8Q3X - chains GGG and III of the 11 polymer chains in the assembly; structure by X-ray diffraction, 2.30 A resolution.

# Chain GGG
Molecule: Histone H2A type 1-B/E
From: Homo sapiens
Reference sequence: P04908 (H2A1B_HUMAN); residues 13-119 here correspond to UniProt positions 14-120 (UniProt number = residue number + 1)
Chain sequence (107 residues; numbered 13 to 119; the number before each row is that of its first residue):
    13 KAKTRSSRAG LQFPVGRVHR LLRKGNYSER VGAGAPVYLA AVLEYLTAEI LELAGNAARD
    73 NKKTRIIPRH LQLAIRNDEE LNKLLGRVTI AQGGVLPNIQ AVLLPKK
Swiss-Prot annotation at these positions:
  - modified residue: Lys13 (N6-(beta-hydroxybutyryl)lysine), Lys36 (N6-(2-hydroxyisobutyryl)lysine), Lys74 (N6-(2-hydroxyisobutyryl)lysine), Lys75 (N6-(2-hydroxyisobutyryl)lysine), Lys95 (N6-(2-hydroxyisobutyryl)lysine), Gln104 (N5-methylglutamine), Lys118 (N6-(2-hydroxyisobutyryl)lysine), Lys119 (N6-crotonyllysine)
  - cross-link (Glycyl lysine isopeptide (Lys-Gly)): Lys13 (interchain with G-Cter in ubiquitin), Lys15 (interchain with G-Cter in ubiquitin), Lys119 (interchain with G-Cter in ubiquitin)

# Chain III
Molecule: 145-nt DNA strand
From: Homo sapiens
Sequence (145 nucleotides; each row starts with the number of its first residue; numbers below 1 keep their minus sign (DA-72 is residue -72)):
   -72 ATCAATATCC ACCTGCAGAT ACTACCAAAA GTGTATTTGG AAACTGCTCC ATCAAAAGGC
   -12 ATGTTCAGCT GAATCAGCTG AACATGCCTT TTGATGGAGC AGTTTCCAAA TACACTTTTG
    48 GTAGTATCTG CAGGTGGATA TTGAT

# Chain GGG / chain III interface
Contacting residue pairs - 16 pairs, chain GGG then chain III:
  Thr16(GGG) - DG47(III)  sugar contact
  Arg29(GGG) - DG48(III)  hydrogen bond to the phosphate
  Arg29(GGG) - DT49(III)  salt bridge to the phosphate
  Arg35(GGG) - DA39(III)  salt bridge to the phosphate
  Arg42(GGG) - DT38(III)  hydrogen bond to the sugar
  Arg42(GGG) - DA39(III)  phosphate contact
  Val43(GGG) - DT38(III)  sugar contact
  Val43(GGG) - DA39(III)  hydrogen bond to the phosphate
  Gly44(GGG) - DT38(III)  phosphate contact
  Ala45(GGG) - DT38(III)  hydrogen bond to the phosphate
  Lys75(GGG) - DC58(III)  phosphate contact
  Lys75(GGG) - DA59(III)  salt bridge to the phosphate
  Thr76(GGG) - DG57(III)  hydrogen bond to the phosphate
  Thr76(GGG) - DC58(III)  hydrogen bond to the phosphate
  Arg77(GGG) - DG57(III)  hydrogen bond to the sugar
  Arg77(GGG) - DC58(III)  hydrogen bond to the phosphate
Also at the interface, not in a pair above, chain GGG (14 interface residues in all): Ala14, Pro26, His31, Glu41
Also at the interface, not in a pair above, chain III (10 interface residues in all): DA37, DT45

# In short
14 residues of chain GGG and 10 residues of chain III are in contact; the contacts include 8 hydrogen bonds
and 3 salt bridges. Among the polar pairs are Arg42(GGG)-DT38(III), Arg77(GGG)-DG57(III) and
Arg29(GGG)-DG48(III).
Here chain GGG is Histone H2A type 1-B/E and chain III is a 145-nt DNA strand, both from Homo sapiens. Entry
8Q3X (Structure of Nucleosome Core with a Bound Metallopeptide Conjugate (Kaposi Sarcoma Associated
Herpesvirus LANA Peptide-Au[I] Compound)) was determined by X-ray diffraction (same publication as 8Q36, 8Q3E
and 8Q3M).
